PDB entry 2NSH | X-ray diffraction, 1.80 A resolution | chain A

Chain A:
Protein: Phosphoribosylaminoimidazole carboxylase catalytic subunit
From: Escherichia coli
Notes: EC 4.1.1.21
Reference sequence: P0AG18 (PUR6_ECOLI); residues 1-169 here correspond to UniProt positions 0-168 (UniProt number = residue number - 1)
Amino-acid sequence (169 residues; each row starts with the number of its first residue):
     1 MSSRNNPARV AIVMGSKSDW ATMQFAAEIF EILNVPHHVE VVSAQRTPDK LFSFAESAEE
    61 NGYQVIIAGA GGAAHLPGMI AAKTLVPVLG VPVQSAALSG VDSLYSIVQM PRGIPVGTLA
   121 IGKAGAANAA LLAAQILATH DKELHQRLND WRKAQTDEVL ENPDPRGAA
Not modelled in the structure: 1-6
Differences from the reference sequence: engineered mutation Gln45 (His44 in P0AG18)
Residues lining bound ligands: nitro air (NIA; ((2R,3S,4R,5R)-5-(5-amino-4-nitro-1H-imidazol-1-yl)-3,4-dihydroxytetrahydrofuran-2-yl)methyl dihydrogen phosphate): Gly15, Ser16, Ser18, Asp19, Ser43, Ala44, Gln45, Arg46, Ala70, Gly71, Ala73, Ala74, His75, Leu76, Pro111
Reported in the primary citation:
  - binding site for nitro air: Asp19
  - mutagenesis - H45Q: decreased catalytic activity

Overview:
Chain A binds nitro air. From the paper: a binding site for nitro air at Asp19; H45Q reduces catalytic
activity.
Chain A is Phosphoribosylaminoimidazole carboxylase catalytic subunit (Escherichia coli); the structure, E.
coli PurE H45Q mutant complexed with nitro-AIR, was determined by X-ray diffraction (same publication as 2NSJ,
2NSL and 2ATE).
